PDB entry 2C7Y | X-ray diffraction, 2.10 A resolution | chains A and B

== Chain A (and B) ==
Name: 3-ketoacyl-CoA thiolase 2
From: Arabidopsis thaliana
Notes: EC 2.3.1.16; chain B of this document is another copy of the same molecule, construct and numbering; everything in this record applies to it too
UniProt: Q9S7M3 (THIK2_ARATH); residue numbers follow UniProt; this construct covers 38-441
Amino-acid sequence (404 residues; each row starts with the number of its first residue):
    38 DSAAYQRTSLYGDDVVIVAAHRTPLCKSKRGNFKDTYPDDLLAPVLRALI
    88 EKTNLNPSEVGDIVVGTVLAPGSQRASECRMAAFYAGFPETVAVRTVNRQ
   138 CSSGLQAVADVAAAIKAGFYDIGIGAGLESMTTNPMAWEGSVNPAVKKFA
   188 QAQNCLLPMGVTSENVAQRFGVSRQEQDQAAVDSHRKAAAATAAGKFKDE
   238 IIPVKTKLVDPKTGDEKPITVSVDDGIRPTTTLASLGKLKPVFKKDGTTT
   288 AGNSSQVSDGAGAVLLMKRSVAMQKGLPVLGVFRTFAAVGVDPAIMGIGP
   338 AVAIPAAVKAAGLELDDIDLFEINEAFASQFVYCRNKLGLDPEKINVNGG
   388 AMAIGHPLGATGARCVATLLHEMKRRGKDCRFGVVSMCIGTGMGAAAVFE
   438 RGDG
Unresolved in the structure: 173-184, 441 (chain B: 38, 177-183)
Disulfides: C138-C192

== How chain A and chain B interact ==
Contacting residue pairs (52; chain A residue first):
  S39(A) - F156(B)
  A40(A) - F156(B)
  A41(A) - A150(B)
  A41(A) - F156(B)
  Y42(A) - R44(B)
  Y42(A) - S46(B)
  Y42(A) - Q143(B)
  Y42(A) - D147(B)
  R44(A) - Y42(B)
  S46(A) - Y42(B)
  D99(A) - P330(B)
  G109(A) - Q137(B)
  G109(A) - N191(B)
  S110(A) - N191(B)  hydrogen bond (backbone-side chain)
  R112(A) - Q137(B)
  R132(A) - P330(B)
  R132(A) - M333(B)
  N135(A) - N135(B)
  N135(A) - R136(B)  hydrogen bond (backbone-side chain)
  N135(A) - Q137(B)  hydrogen bond (side chain-backbone)
  N135(A) - C138(B)  hydrogen bond (side chain-backbone)
  N135(A) - I426(B)  hydrogen bond (side chain-backbone)
  N135(A) - G427(B)
  R136(A) - N135(B)  hydrogen bond (side chain-backbone)
  R136(A) - R136(B)
  R136(A) - Q137(B)
  Q137(A) - G109(B)  hydrogen bond (side chain-backbone)
  Q137(A) - R112(B)
  Q137(A) - N135(B)  hydrogen bond (backbone-side chain)
  Q137(A) - R136(B)
  Q137(A) - Q137(B)
  C138(A) - N135(B)  hydrogen bond (backbone-side chain)
  Q143(A) - Y42(B)
  D147(A) - Y42(B)
  A150(A) - A41(B)
  A151(A) - A41(B)
  F156(A) - S39(B)
  F156(A) - A40(B)
  F156(A) - A41(B)
  F156(A) - D329(B)
  Y157(A) - P330(B)  hydrophobic
  N191(A) - G109(B)
  N191(A) - S110(B)  hydrogen bond (side chain-backbone)
  V328(A) - F156(B)
  D329(A) - F156(B)
  P330(A) - D99(B)
  P330(A) - R132(B)
  P330(A) - F156(B)
  P330(A) - Y157(B)  hydrophobic
  M333(A) - R132(B)
  I426(A) - N135(B)  hydrogen bond (backbone-side chain)
  G427(A) - N135(B)
Interface residues without a listed pair, chain A (30 interface residues in all): Q43, A154
Interface residues without a listed pair, chain B (30 interface residues in all): Q43, A151, A154, V328

== Summary ==
The chain A/chain B interface involves 30 residues from each chain; the contacts include 11 hydrogen bonds.
Among the polar pairs are S110(A)-N191(B), N135(A)-R136(B) and N135(A)-Q137(B).
Chain A and chain B are both 3-ketoacyl-CoA thiolase 2 (Arabidopsis thaliana); the structure, plant enzyme,
was determined by X-ray diffraction together with 2C7Z from the same study.
